PDB entry 7SAD | electron microscopy, 3.96 A resolution | chains A and B of the 4 polymer chains in the assembly

== Chain A ==
Molecule: Glutamate receptor ionotropic, NMDA 1
Organism: Rattus norvegicus
UniProtKB: P35439 (NMDZ1_RAT); residue numbers follow UniProt; this construct covers 1-847
Chain sequence (847 residues; each row starts with the number of its first residue):
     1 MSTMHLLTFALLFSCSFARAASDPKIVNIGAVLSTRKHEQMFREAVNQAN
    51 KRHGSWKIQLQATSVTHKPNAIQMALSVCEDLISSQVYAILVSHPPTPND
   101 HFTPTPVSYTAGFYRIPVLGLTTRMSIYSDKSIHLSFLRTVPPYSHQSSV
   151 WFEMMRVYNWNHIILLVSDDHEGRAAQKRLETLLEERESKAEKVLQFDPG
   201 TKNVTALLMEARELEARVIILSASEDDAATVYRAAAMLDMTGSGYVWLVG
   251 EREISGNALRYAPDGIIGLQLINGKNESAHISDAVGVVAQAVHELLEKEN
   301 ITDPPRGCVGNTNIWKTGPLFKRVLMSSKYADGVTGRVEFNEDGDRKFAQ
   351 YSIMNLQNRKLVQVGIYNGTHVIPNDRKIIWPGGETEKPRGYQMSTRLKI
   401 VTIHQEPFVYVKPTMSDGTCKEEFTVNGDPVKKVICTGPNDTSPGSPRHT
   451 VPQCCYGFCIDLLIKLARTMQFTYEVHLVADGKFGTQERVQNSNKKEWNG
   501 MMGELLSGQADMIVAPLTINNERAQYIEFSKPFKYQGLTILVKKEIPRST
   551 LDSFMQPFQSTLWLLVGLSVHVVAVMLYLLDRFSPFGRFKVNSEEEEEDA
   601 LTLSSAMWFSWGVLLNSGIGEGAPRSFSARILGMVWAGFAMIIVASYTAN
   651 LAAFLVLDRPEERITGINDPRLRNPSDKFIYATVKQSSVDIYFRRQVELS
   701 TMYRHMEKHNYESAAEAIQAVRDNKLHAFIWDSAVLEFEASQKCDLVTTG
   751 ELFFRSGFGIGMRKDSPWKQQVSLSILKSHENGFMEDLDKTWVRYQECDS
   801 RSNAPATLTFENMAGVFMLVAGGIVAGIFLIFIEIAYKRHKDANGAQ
Disordered / not traced: 1-24, 53-57, 585-601, 842-847
Sequence notes: conflict Ser22 (Cys in P35439), Gln61 (Asn in P35439), Asp239 (Asn in P35439), Gln350 (Asn in P35439), Gln471 (Asn in P35439), Gln491 (Asn in P35439), Gln771 (Asn in P35439), Asn844 (Arg in P35439), Gly845 (Arg in P35439), Ala846 (Lys in P35439)
Cystine bridges: Cys79-Cys308, Cys420-Cys454, Cys436-Cys455, Cys744-Cys798
Glycans and other covalent adducts: N-acetylglucosamine (NAG) linked to Asn368
Swiss-Prot annotation at these positions:
  - region: Leu603 to Pro624 (Pore-forming)
  - binding site (glycine): Pro516, Thr518, Arg523, Ser688, Asp732
  - glycosylation (N-linked (GlcNAc...) asparagine): Asn203, Asn276, Asn300, Asn368, Asn440, Asn674
From the paper describing this entry:
  - binding site for Memantine: Val644

== Chain B ==
Molecule: Glutamate receptor ionotropic, NMDA 2B
Organism: Rattus norvegicus
UniProtKB: Q00960 (NMDE2_RAT); residue numbers follow UniProt; this construct covers 27-852
Chain sequence (883 residues; numbered -30 to 852; the number before each row is that of its first residue; numbers below 1 keep their minus sign (Met-30 is residue -30)):
   -30 MGTMRLFLLAVLFLFSFARATGWSHPQFEKGGGSGGGSGGSAWSHPQFEK
    20 GALVPRGRSQKSPPSIGIAVILVGTSDEVAIKDAHEKDDFHHLSVVPRVE
    70 LVAMNETDPKSIITRICDLMSDRKIQGVVFADDTDQEAIAQILDFISAQT
   120 LTPILGIHGGSSMIMADKDESSMFFQFGPSIEQQASVMLNIMEEYDWYIF
   170 SIVTTYFPGYQDFVNKIRSTIENSFVGWELEEVLLLDMSLDDGDSKIQNQ
   220 LKKLQSPIILLYCTKEEATYIFEVANSVGLTGYGYTWIVPSLVAGDTDTV
   270 PSEFPTGLISVSYDEWDYGLPARVRDGIAIITTAASDMLSEHSFIPEPKS
   320 SCYNTHEKRIYQSNMLNRYLINVTFEGRNLSFSEDGYQMHPKLVIILLNK
   370 ERKWERVGKWKDKSLQMKYYVWPRMCPETEEQEDDHLSIVTLEEAPFVIV
   420 ESVDPLSGTCMRNTVPCQKRIISENKTDEEPGYIKKCCKGFCIDILKKIS
   470 KSVKFTYDLYLVTNGKHGKKINGTWNGMIGEVVMKRAYMAVGSLTINEER
   520 SEVVDFSVPFIETGISVMVSRSNGTVSPSAFLEPFSADVWVMMFVMLLIV
   570 SAVAVFVFEYFSPVGYNRCLADGREPGGPSFTIGKAIWLLWGLVFNNSVP
   620 VQNPKGTTSKIMVSVWAFFAVIFLASYTANLAAFMIQEEYVDQVSGLSDK
   670 KFQRPNDFSPPFRFGTVPNGSTERNIRNNYAEMHAYMGKFNQRGVDDALL
   720 SLKTGKLDAFIYDAAVLNYMAGRDEGCKLVTIGSGKVFASTGYGIAIQKD
   770 SGWKRQVDLAILQLFGDGEMEELEALWLTGICHNEKNEVMSSQLDIDNMA
   820 GVFYMLGAAMALSLITFICEHLFYWQFRHSFMG
Disordered / not traced: -30 to 33, 395-402, 580-598, 846-852
Sequence notes: expression tag (-30 to 26); conflict Ser849 (Cys in Q00960)
Cystine bridges: Cys86-Cys321, Cys429-Cys456, Cys436-Cys457, Cys746-Cys801
Glycans and other covalent adducts: N-acetylglucosamine (NAG) linked to Asn688
Ligand contacts: Memantine (377): Asn615, Leu643, Thr647
Swiss-Prot annotation at these positions:
  - region: Lys604 to Pro623 (Pore-forming)
  - binding site (Zn(2+)): His127, Glu284
  - binding site (L-glutamate): Thr514, Arg519, Ser690, Thr691, Asp732
  - site: Asn615 (Functional determinant of NMDA receptors)
  - glycosylation (N-linked (GlcNAc...) asparagine): Asn74, Asn341, Asn348, Asn444, Asn491, Asn542, Asn688
  - mutagenesis: His60 (H60A: Normal zinc binding), His127 (H127A: Reduced zinc binding), Asp283 (D283A: Slightly reduced zinc binding), Glu284 (E284A: Reduced zinc binding), His311 (H311A: Normal zinc binding), His359 (H359A: Normal zinc binding)
From the paper describing this entry:
  - binding site for Memantine: Asn615, Leu643, Ala644, Thr647
  - mutagenesis - N615Q (2.1-fold), L643A (6.6-folds), T647S (6.2-folds): decreased binding to Memantine

== Chain A / chain B interface ==
Residue-residue contacts (48; chain A residue first):
  Asn70(A) with Thr324(B)
  Ile72(A) with Ile82(B), hydrophobic; Phe114(B), hydrophobic; Cys321(B), hydrophobic
  Pro106(A) with Phe114(B), hydrophobic
  Phe113(A) with Pro78(B), hydrophobic
  Cys308(A) with Asp77(B)
  Val309(A) with Thr76(B); Asp77(B)
  Thr312(A) with Glu75(B); Thr76(B)
  Asn494(A) with Asn184(B)
  Gln556(A) with Gln812(B), hydrogen bond (backbone-side chain)
  Pro557(A) with Gln812(B)
  Phe558(A) with Gln812(B)
  Gln559(A) with Gln812(B), hydrogen bond (side chain-backbone)
  Thr561(A) with Ile815(B)
  Leu565(A) with Ile815(B), hydrophobic; Phe822(B), hydrophobic
  Leu580(A) with Phe836(B), hydrophobic
  Ser584(A) with Phe836(B)
  Phe609(A) with Val618(B), hydrophobic
  Val613(A) with Ser617(B); Val618(B), hydrophobic
  Asn616(A) with Ser617(B)
  Ser628(A) with Ser832(B), hydrogen bond (side chain-backbone)
  Arg630(A) with Trp607(B)
  Met634(A) with Trp607(B), hydrophobic; Trp610(B), hydrogen bond (backbone-side chain)
  Val635(A) with Ala828(B), hydrophobic
  Gly638(A) with Phe614(B)
  Phe639(A) with Val821(B), hydrophobic; Phe822(B), hydrophobic
  Met641(A) with Phe614(B), hydrophobic
  Ile642(A) with Phe550(B), hydrophobic; Tyr646(B)
  Asn650(A) with Leu813(B)
  Ala653(A) with Met654(B), hydrophobic
  Leu657(A) with Glu807(B); Val808(B); Met809(B), hydrophobic
  Pro670(A) with Arg742(B); Thr798(B)
  Arg671(A) with Ile800(B)
  Arg673(A) with Leu795(B)
  Arg704(A) with Phe194(B), hydrogen bond (side chain-backbone); Met430(B), hydrogen bond; Arg431(B)
Interface residues without a listed pair, chain A (54 interface residues in all): Ala71, Gln73, Tyr109, Lys131, Ser132, Ile133, Gly310, Pro319, Met555, Leu562, Phe583, Gly622, Gly633, Trp636, Ala637, Ala645, Ala649, Val656, Asn674, Ser700
Interface residues without a listed pair, chain B (58 interface residues in all): Ala107, Ile111, Ile115, Ala135, Tyr175, Pro177, Tyr179, Ser193, Ser208, Tyr322, Asn323, Asn615, Pro619, Leu643, Thr647, Leu650, Ala651, Ile655, Gly799, Asp814, Leu825, Leu833, Thr835

== In short ==
54 residues of chain A and 58 residues of chain B are in contact; the contacts include 6 hydrogen bonds. Polar
contacts include Gln556(A)-Gln812(B), Gln559(A)-Gln812(B) and Ser628(A)-Ser832(B). Bound to chain B:
Memantine. From the paper: a binding site for Memantine at Val644(A) and Asn615(B) among others; N615Q, L643A
and T647S of chain B reduce binding to Memantine.
Chain A is Glutamate receptor ionotropic, NMDA 1 and chain B is Glutamate receptor ionotropic, NMDA 2B, both
from Rattus norvegicus; the structure, Memantine-bound GluN1a-GluN2B NMDA receptors, was determined by
electron microscopy together with 7SAA, 7SAB and 7SAC from the same study.
